PDB entry 7EA5 | electron microscopy, 3.30 A resolution | chains A and I of the 11 polymer chains in the assembly

# Chain A
Name: Histone H3
Source organism: Xenopus laevis
UniProtKB: A0A310TTQ1 (A0A310TTQ1_XENLA); residues 34-134 here correspond to UniProt positions 35-135 (UniProt number = residue number + 1)
Amino-acid sequence (101 residues; each row starts with the number of its first residue):
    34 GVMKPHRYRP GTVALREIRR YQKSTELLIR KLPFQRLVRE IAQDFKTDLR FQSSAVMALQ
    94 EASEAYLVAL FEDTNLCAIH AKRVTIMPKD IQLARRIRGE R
Differences from the reference sequence: engineered mutation Met36 (Lys37 in A0A310TTQ1)
From the paper describing this entry:
  - mutagenesis - R49E/R52E: abolished catalytic activity with Histone-lysine N-methyltransferase, H3 lysine-36 specific

# Chain I
Molecule: 601-DNA
Sequence (145 nucleotides; numbered 2 to 146; the number before each row is that of its first residue):
     2 TCGAGAATCC CGGTGCCGAG GCCGCTCAAT TGGTCGTAGA CAGCTCTAGC ACCGCTTAAA
    62 CGCACGTACG CGCTGTCCCC CGCGTTTTAA CCGCCAAGGG GATTACTCCC TAGTCTCCAG
   122 GCACGTGTCA GATATATACA TCCGA

# Chain A / chain I interface
Residue-residue contacts (13; chain A residue first):
  Arg40(A) - DC66(I)  hydrogen bond to the base
  Arg40(A) - DG67(I)  sugar contact
  Arg42(A) - DA69(I)  salt bridge to the phosphate
  Pro43(A) - DA69(I)  sugar contact
  Arg72(A) - DC51(I)  salt bridge to the phosphate
  Arg83(A) - DG50(I)  phosphate contact
  Arg83(A) - DC51(I)  sugar contact
  Phe84(A) - DG50(I)  sugar contact
  Phe84(A) - DC51(I)  hydrogen bond to the phosphate
  Gln85(A) - DG50(I)  phosphate contact
  Arg116(A) - DC72(I)  phosphate contact
  Val117(A) - DG71(I)  hydrogen bond to the phosphate
  Thr118(A) - DG71(I)  hydrogen bond to the phosphate
Other interface residues (no listed pair), chain A (12 interface residues in all): Ser86, Lys115

# In short
Chain A and chain I form an interface of 12 and 7 residues respectively, with 4 hydrogen bonds and 2 salt
bridges. Polar pairs include Arg40(A)-DC66(I), Phe84(A)-DC51(I) and Val117(A)-DG71(I). The paper reports that
R49E/R52E of chain A abolish catalytic activity with Histone-lysine N-methyltransferase, H3 lysine-36
specific.
Chain A is Histone H3 (Xenopus laevis) and chain I is 601-DNA; the structure, Yeast Set2 bound to a nucleosome
containing oncohistone mutations, was determined by electron microscopy together with 7EA8 from the same
study.
